1O7D - chains A and C of the 5 polymer chains in the assembly; structure by X-ray diffraction, 2.70 A resolution.

== Chain A ==
Name: Lysosomal alpha-mannosidase
From: Bos taurus
Notes: EC 3.2.1.24; fragment: alpha-mannosidase a peptide, residues 51-347
Reference sequence: Q29451 (MA2B1_BOVIN); residues 50-347 here correspond to UniProt positions 51-348 (UniProt number = residue number + 1)
Amino-acid sequence (298 residues; row label = number of the first residue in the row):
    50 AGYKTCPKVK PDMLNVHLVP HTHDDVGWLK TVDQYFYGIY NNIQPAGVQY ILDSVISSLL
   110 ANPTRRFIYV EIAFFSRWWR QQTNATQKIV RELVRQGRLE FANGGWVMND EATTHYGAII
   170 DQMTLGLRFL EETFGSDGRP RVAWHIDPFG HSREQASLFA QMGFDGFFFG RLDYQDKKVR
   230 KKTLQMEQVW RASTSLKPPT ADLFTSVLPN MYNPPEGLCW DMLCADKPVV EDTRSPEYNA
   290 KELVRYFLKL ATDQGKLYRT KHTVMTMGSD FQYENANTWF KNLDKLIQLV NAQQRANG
Not modelled in the structure: 50, 343-347
Modified positions: N133 (glycosylation site)
Swiss-Prot annotation at these positions:
  - active site: D196 (Nucleophile)
  - binding site (Zn(2+)): H72, D74, D196
  - glycosylation: N133 (N-linked (GlcNAc...) asparagine)
Bound ions: Zn2+: H72, D74, D196 (together with 2-amino-2-hydroxymethyl-propane-1,3-diol) (shared with H446(C) of chain C)

== Chain C ==
Name: Lysosomal alpha-mannosidase
From: Bos taurus
Notes: EC 3.2.1.24; fragment: alpha-mannosidase c peptide, residues 432-590
Reference sequence: Q29451 (MA2B1_BOVIN); the author numbering skips numbers that UniProt does not, so the offset changes along the chain: 431-558 = UniProt 433-560; 563-593 = UniProt 561-591
Amino-acid sequence (159 residues; each row starts with the number of its first residue; note: 4 numbers in that range are skipped by the numbering (no residue carries them; nothing is unmodelled there)):
   431 GDSAPLNEAM AVLQHHDAVS GTSRQHVAND YARQLSEGWR PCEVLMSNAL AHLSGLKEDF
   491 AFCRKLNISI CPLTQTAERF QVIVYNPLGR KVDWMVRLPV SKHVYLVKDP GGKIVPSDVV
   551 TIPSSDSQ
   563 ELLFSALVPA VGFSIYSVSQ MPNQRPQKSW S
Not modelled in the structure: 586-593
Swiss-Prot annotation at these positions:
  - binding site (Zn(2+)): H446
  - glycosylation: N497 (N-linked (GlcNAc...) asparagine)
Covalent attachments: glycan linked to N497
Bound ions: Zn2+: H446 (together with 2-amino-2-hydroxymethyl-propane-1,3-diol) (shared with H72(A), D74(A), D196(A) of chain A)

== Interface between chain A and chain C ==
Residue-residue contacts (48):
  H72(A) - H446(C)  hydrogen bond
  D74(A) - H445(C)  salt bridge
  D74(A) - H446(C)  salt bridge
  D74(A) - D447(C)
  V75(A) - H445(C)
  V75(A) - Y461(C)  hydrogen bond (backbone-side chain)
  G76(A) - H445(C)  hydrogen bond (backbone-side chain)
  G76(A) - D447(C)
  G76(A) - Y461(C)  hydrogen bond (backbone-side chain)
  W77(A) - D447(C)
  W77(A) - T452(C)  hydrogen bond (side chain-backbone)
  W77(A) - S453(C)
  W77(A) - R454(C)  hydrogen bond (backbone-backbone)
  W77(A) - V457(C)
  L78(A) - R454(C)
  L78(A) - H456(C)  hydrogen bond (backbone-side chain)
  L78(A) - V457(C)
  K79(A) - H456(C)
  K79(A) - V457(C)
  T80(A) - V457(C)
  T80(A) - D460(C)
  Q83(A) - H456(C)
  I92(A) - R454(C)
  W155(A) - E438(C)
  W155(A) - A441(C)
  W155(A) - V442(C)
  V156(A) - A441(C)
  V156(A) - Q444(C)
  V156(A) - H445(C)
  M157(A) - H445(C)
  M157(A) - H446(C)  hydrogen bond (backbone-side chain)
  N158(A) - Q444(C)
  D159(A) - Q444(C)  hydrogen bond (backbone-backbone)
  D159(A) - H445(C)
  D159(A) - H446(C)
  T162(A) - V449(C)
  T162(A) - S450(C)
  T163(A) - Q444(C)
  A167(A) - M440(C)  hydrophobic
  A167(A) - Q444(C)
  I168(A) - Q444(C)
  Q171(A) - A441(C)
  Q171(A) - Q444(C)
  L174(A) - N437(C)
  L174(A) - E438(C)
  L174(A) - A441(C)  hydrophobic
  D196(A) - H446(C)
  F198(A) - H446(C)
Other interface residues (no listed pair), chain A (25 interface residues in all): V81, D170
Other interface residues (no listed pair), chain C (19 interface residues in all): Q464

== Overview ==
Chain A and chain C form an interface of 25 and 19 residues respectively; the contacts include 9 hydrogen
bonds and 2 salt bridges. Among the polar pairs are D74(A)-H445(C), D74(A)-H446(C) and H72(A)-H446(C).
Chain A is Lysosomal alpha-mannosidase and chain C is Lysosomal alpha-mannosidase, both from Bos taurus; the
structure, The structure of the bovine lysosomal a-mannosidase suggests a novel mechanism for low pH
activation, was determined by X-ray diffraction.
